PDB entry 6UUA | X-ray diffraction, 4.00 A resolution (low resolution: residue-level contacts below are approximate; hydrogen-bond / salt-bridge calls are withheld) | chains AAA and CCC of the 8 polymer chains in the assembly

== Chain AAA ==
Molecule: DNA-directed RNA polymerase subunit alpha
From: Escherichia coli
Notes: EC 2.7.7.6
UniProt: A0A377D9Q8 (A0A377D9Q8_ECOLX); numbering as in UniProt (aligned over 1-235)
Sequence (242 residues; row label = number of the first residue in the row; numbers below 1 keep their minus sign (Ala-6 is residue -6)):
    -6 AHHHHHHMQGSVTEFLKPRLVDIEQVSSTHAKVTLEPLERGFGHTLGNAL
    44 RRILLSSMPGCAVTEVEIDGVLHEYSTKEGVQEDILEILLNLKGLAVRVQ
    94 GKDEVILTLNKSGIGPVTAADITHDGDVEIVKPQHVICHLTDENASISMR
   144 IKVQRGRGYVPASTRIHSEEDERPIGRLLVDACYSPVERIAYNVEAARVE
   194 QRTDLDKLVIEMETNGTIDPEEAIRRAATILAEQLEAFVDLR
Not modelled in the structure: -6 to 5
Sequence notes: expression tag (-6 to 0)

== Chain CCC ==
Molecule: DNA-directed RNA polymerase subunit beta
From: Escherichia coli
Notes: EC 2.7.7.6
UniProt: P0A8V4 (RPOB_ECO57); residues 1-1342 here = UniProt positions 1-1342
Sequence (1342 residues; row label = number of the first residue in the row):
     1 MVYSYTEKKRIRKDFGKRPQVLDVPYLLSIQLDSFQKFIEQDPEGQYGLE
    51 AAFRSVFPIQSYSGNSELQYVSYRLGEPVFDVQECQIRGVTYSAPLRVKL
   101 RLVIYEREAPEGTVKDIKEQEVYMGEIPLMTDNGTFVINGTERVIVSQLH
   151 RSPGVFFDSDKGKTHSSGKVLYNARIIPYRGSWLDFEFDPKDNLFVRIDR
   201 RRKLPATIILRALNYTTEQILDLFFEKVIFEIRDNKLQMELVPERLRGET
   251 ASFDIEANGKVYVEKGRRITARHIRQLEKDDVKLIEVPVEYIAGKVVAKD
   301 YIDESTGELICAANMELSLDLLAKLSQSGHKRIETLFTNDLDHGPYISET
   351 LRVDPTNDRLSALVEIYRMMRPGEPPTREAAESLFENLFFSEDRYDLSAV
   401 GRMKFNRSLLREEIEGSGILSKDDIIDVMKKLIDIRNGKGEVDDIDHLGN
   451 RRIRSVGEMAENQFRVGLVRVERAVKERLSLGDLDTLMPQDMINAKPISA
   501 AVKEFFGSSQLSQFMDQNNPLSEITHKRRISALGPGGLTRERAGFEVRDV
   551 HPTHYGRVCPIETPEGPNIGLINSLSVYAQTNEYGFLETPYRKVTDGVVT
   601 DEIHYLSAIEEGNYVIAQANSNLDEEGHFVEDLVTCRSKGESSLFSRDQV
   651 DYMDVSTQQVVSVGASLIPFLEHDDANRALMGANMQRQAVPTLRADKPLV
   701 GTGMERAVAVDSGVTAVAKRGGVVQYVDASRIVIKVNEDEMYPGEAGIDI
   751 YNLTKYTRSNQNTCINQMPCVSLGEPVERGDVLADGPSTDLGELALGQNM
   801 RVAFMPWNGYNFEDSILVSERVVQEDRFTTIHIQELACVSRDTKLGPEEI
   851 TADIPNVGEAALSKLDESGIVYIGAEVTGGDILVGKVTPKGETQLTPEEK
   901 LLRAIFGEKASDVKDSSLRVPNGVSGTVIDVQVFTRDGVEKDKRALEIEE
   951 MQLKQAKKDLSEELQILEAGLFSRIRAVLVAGGVEAEKLDKLPRDRWLEL
  1001 GLTDEEKQNQLEQLAEQYDELKHEFEKKLEAKRRKITQGDDLAPGVLKIV
  1051 KVYLAVKRRIQPGDKMAGRHGNKGVISKINPIEDMPYDENGTPVDIVLNP
  1101 LGVPSRMNIGQILETHLGMAAKGIGDKINAMLKQQQEVAKLREFIQRAYD
  1151 LGADVRQKVDLSTFSDEEVMRLAENLRKGMPIATPVFDGAKEAEIKELLK
  1201 LGDLPTSGQIRLYDGRTGEQFERPVTVGYMYMLKLNHLVDDKMHARSTGS
  1251 YSLVTQQPLGGKAQFGGQRFGEMEVWALEAYGAAYTLQEMLTVKSDDVNG
  1301 RTKMYKNIVDGNHQMEPGMPESFNVLLKEIRSLGINIELEDE
Not modelled in the structure: 1-2
Curated features (UniProtKB/Swiss-Prot):
  - modified residue (N6-acetyllysine): Lys1022, Lys1200

== Chain AAA / chain CCC interface ==
Residue-residue contacts (66):
  His37(AAA) with Gly1218(CCC)
  Asn41(AAA) with Gly1215(CCC); Arg1216(CCC); Thr1217(CCC); Gly1218(CCC)
  Arg44(AAA) with Glu1083(CCC); Tyr1087(CCC); Gly1215(CCC)
  Arg45(AAA) with Glu1083(CCC); Asp1084(CCC); Gly1215(CCC); Arg1216(CCC)
  Ser49(AAA) with Glu1083(CCC)
  Leu65(AAA) with Ile873(CCC); Gly874(CCC)
  His66(AAA) with Gly874(CCC); Thr927(CCC); Val928(CCC); Ile929(CCC)
  Tyr68(AAA) with Tyr756(CCC); Thr927(CCC); Ala1055(CCC); Lys1057(CCC)
  Thr70(AAA) with Ala729(CCC); Ser730(CCC)
  Lys71(AAA) with Asp728(CCC)
  Glu72(AAA) with Tyr726(CCC); Asp728(CCC)
  Gly73(AAA) with Tyr726(CCC); Asp728(CCC)
  Val74(AAA) with Asp728(CCC); Ala729(CCC)
  Gln75(AAA) with Val727(CCC); Ala729(CCC); Pro769(CCC); Val771(CCC); Ser772(CCC); Leu773(CCC)
  Asp77(AAA) with Ala729(CCC); Lys755(CCC); Tyr756(CCC); Asn766(CCC); Met768(CCC)
  Glu80(AAA) with Met768(CCC)
  Leu83(AAA) with Arg694(CCC)
  Lys86(AAA) with Asp826(CCC)
  Thr134(AAA) with Tyr726(CCC); Val727(CCC); Leu773(CCC)
  Asp135(AAA) with Tyr726(CCC)
  Tyr152(AAA) with Gln824(CCC); Asp826(CCC); Arg1059(CCC)
  Pro154(AAA) with Arg1059(CCC)
  Ser156(AAA) with Arg1059(CCC)
  Ile159(AAA) with Glu876(CCC)
  Arg166(AAA) with Ser863(CCC)
  Asp174(AAA) with Asp826(CCC)
  Glu181(AAA) with Arg821(CCC)
  Arg182(AAA) with Asn1090(CCC); Thr1092(CCC)
  Ala184(AAA) with Asn1090(CCC); Gly1091(CCC)
  Tyr185(AAA) with Tyr1087(CCC); Gly1218(CCC)
  Asn186(AAA) with Glu1089(CCC)
Other interface residues (no listed pair), chain AAA (38 interface residues in all): Leu48, Leu79, Ile107, Glu163, Val180, Ile183, Glu204
Other interface residues (no listed pair), chain CCC (43 interface residues in all): Leu693, Val823, Ile1082, Tyr1213, Glu1219

== Summary ==
Chain AAA and chain CCC form an interface of 38 and 43 residues respectively.
Here chain AAA is DNA-directed RNA polymerase subunit alpha and chain CCC is DNA-directed RNA polymerase
subunit beta, both from Escherichia coli. Entry 6UUA (E. coli sigma-S transcription initiation complex with a
mismatching CTP ("Fresh" crystal soaked with CTP for ...) was determined by X-ray diffraction, deposited
together with 6UTV, 6UTW, 6UTX, 6UTY, 6UTZ, 6UU0 and 11 further entries.
